PDB entry 8WY0 | electron microscopy, 3.80 A resolution | chains f and n of the 8 polymer chains in the assembly

[Chain f]
Molecule: T-cell surface glycoprotein CD3 epsilon chain
Source organism: Homo sapiens
Reference sequence: P07766 (CD3E_HUMAN); residue numbers follow UniProt; this construct covers 1-207
Amino-acid sequence (207 residues; each row starts with the number of its first residue):
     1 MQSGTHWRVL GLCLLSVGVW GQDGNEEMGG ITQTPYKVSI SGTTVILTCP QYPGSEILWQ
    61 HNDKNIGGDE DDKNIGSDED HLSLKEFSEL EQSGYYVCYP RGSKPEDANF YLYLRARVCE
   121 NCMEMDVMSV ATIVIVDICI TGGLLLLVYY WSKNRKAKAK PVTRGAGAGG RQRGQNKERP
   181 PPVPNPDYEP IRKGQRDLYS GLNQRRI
Disordered / not traced: 1-32, 70-73, 155-207
Disulfides: Cys49-Cys98, Cys119-Cys122

[Chain n]
Molecule: Signal peptide, flag tag, T cell receptor gamma variable 9, T cell receptor gamma constant 1
Source organism: Homo sapiens
Reference sequence: chimeric construct of Q99603, P0CF51: residues 21-122 from Q99603 (TRGV9_HUMAN) positions 20-121 (UniProt number = residue number - 1); residues 144-316 from P0CF51 positions 1-173 (UniProt number = residue number - 143)
Amino-acid sequence (332 residues; each row starts with the number of its first residue; numbers below 1 keep their minus sign (Met-15 is residue -15)):
   -15 MDMRVPAQLL GLLLLWLSGA RCMDYKDDDD KGGSETGAGH LEQPQISSTK TLSKTARLEC
    45 VVSGITISAT SVYWYRERPG EVIQFLVSIS YDGTVRKESG IPSGKFEVDR IPETSTSTLT
   105 IHNVEKQDIA TYYCALWEAQ QELGKKIKVF GPGTKLIITD KQLDADVSPK PTIFLPSIAE
   165 TKLQKAGTYL CLLEKFFPDV IKIHWQEKKS NTILGSQEGN TMKTNDTYMK FSWLTVPEKS
   225 LDKEHRCIVR HENNKNGVDQ EIIFPPIKTD VITMDPKDNC SKDANDTLLL QLTNTSAYYM
   285 YLLLLLKSVV YFAIITCCLL RRTAFCCNGE KS
Disordered / not traced: -15 to 270, 308-316
Sequence notes: linker (123-143)
UniProt features mapped onto this chain:
  - glycosylation (N-linked (GlcNAc...) asparagine): Asn209, Asn263, Asn269, Asn278
From the paper describing this entry:
  - binding site for cholesterol: Tyr295

[How chain f and chain n interact]
Residue-residue contacts (10; chain f residue first):
  Arg117(f) - Leu272(n)
  Ile133(f) - Leu287(n)  hydrophobic
  Val134(f) - Leu287(n)  hydrophobic
  Val134(f) - Leu290(n)  hydrophobic
  Asp137(f) - Leu287(n)
  Asp137(f) - Lys291(n)  salt bridge
  Thr141(f) - Lys291(n)  hydrogen bond
  Thr141(f) - Val294(n)
  Leu145(f) - Ile298(n)  hydrophobic
  Tyr149(f) - Cys302(n)  hydrogen bond
Also at the interface, not in a pair above, chain f (12 interface residues in all): Val118, Met125, Val130, Ile138, Leu146
Also at the interface, not in a pair above, chain n (9 interface residues in all): Tyr283, Tyr295

[Summary]
12 residues of chain f face 9 of chain n across their interface; the contacts include 2 hydrogen bonds and 1
salt bridge. Polar contacts include Asp137(f)-Lys291(n), Thr141(f)-Lys291(n) and Tyr149(f)-Cys302(n). The
paper reports a binding site for cholesterol at Tyr295(n).
Here chain f is T-cell surface glycoprotein CD3 epsilon chain and chain n is Signal peptide, flag tag, T cell
receptor gamma variable 9, T cell receptor gamma constant 1, both from Homo sapiens. Entry 8WY0 (T cell
receptor delta 2 gamma 9 with F283A, F290A, and F291A) was determined by electron microscopy together with
8JBV, 8JC0, 8JCB, 8WXE, 8WYI and 8YC0 from the same study.
